PDB entry 4XLN | X-ray diffraction, 4.00 A resolution | chains C and D of the 9 polymer chains in the assembly

# Chain C
Name: DNA-directed RNA polymerase subunit beta
Organism: Thermus aquaticus
Notes: EC 2.7.7.6
Reference sequence: Q9KWU7 (RPOB_THEAQ); residue numbers follow UniProt; this construct covers 1-1119
Amino-acid sequence (1119 residues; row label = number of the first residue in the row):
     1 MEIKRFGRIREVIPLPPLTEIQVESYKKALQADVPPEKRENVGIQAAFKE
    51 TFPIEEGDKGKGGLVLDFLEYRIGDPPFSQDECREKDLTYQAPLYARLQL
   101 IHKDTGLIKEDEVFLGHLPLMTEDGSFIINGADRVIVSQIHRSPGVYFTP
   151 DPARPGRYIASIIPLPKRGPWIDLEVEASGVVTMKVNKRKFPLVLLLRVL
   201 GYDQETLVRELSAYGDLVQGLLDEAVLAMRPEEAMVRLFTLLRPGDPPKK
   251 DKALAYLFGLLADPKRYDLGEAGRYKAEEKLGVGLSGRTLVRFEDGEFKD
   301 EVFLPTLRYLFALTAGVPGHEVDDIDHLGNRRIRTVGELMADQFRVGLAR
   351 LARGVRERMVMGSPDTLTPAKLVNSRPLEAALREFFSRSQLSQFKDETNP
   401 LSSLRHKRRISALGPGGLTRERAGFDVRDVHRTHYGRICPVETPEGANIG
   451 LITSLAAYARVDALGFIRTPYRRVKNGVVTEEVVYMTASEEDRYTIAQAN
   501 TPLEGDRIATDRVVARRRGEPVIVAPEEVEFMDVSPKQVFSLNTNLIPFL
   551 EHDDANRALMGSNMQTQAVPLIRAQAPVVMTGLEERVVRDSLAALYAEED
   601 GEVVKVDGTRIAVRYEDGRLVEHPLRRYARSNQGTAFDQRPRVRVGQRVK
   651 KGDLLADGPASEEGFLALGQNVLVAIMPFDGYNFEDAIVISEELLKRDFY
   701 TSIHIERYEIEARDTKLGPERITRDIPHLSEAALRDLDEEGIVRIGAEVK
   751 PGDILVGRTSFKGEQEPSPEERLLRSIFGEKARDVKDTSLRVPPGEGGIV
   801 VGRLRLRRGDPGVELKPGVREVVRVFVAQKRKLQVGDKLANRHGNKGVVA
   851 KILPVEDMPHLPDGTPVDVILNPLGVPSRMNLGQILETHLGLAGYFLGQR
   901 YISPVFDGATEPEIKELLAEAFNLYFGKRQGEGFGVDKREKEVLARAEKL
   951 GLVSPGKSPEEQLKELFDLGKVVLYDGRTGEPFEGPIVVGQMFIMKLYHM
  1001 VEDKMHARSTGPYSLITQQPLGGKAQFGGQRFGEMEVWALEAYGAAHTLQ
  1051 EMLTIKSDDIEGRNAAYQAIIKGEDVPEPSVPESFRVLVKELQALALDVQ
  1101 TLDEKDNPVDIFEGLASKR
Unresolved in the structure: 1, 57-61, 1119

# Chain D
Name: DNA-directed RNA polymerase subunit beta'
Organism: Thermus aquaticus
Notes: EC 2.7.7.6
Reference sequence: Q9KWU6 (RPOC_THEAQ); residue numbers follow UniProt; this construct covers 1-1524
Amino-acid sequence (1524 residues; each row starts with the number of its first residue):
     1 MKKEVRKVRIALASPEKIRSWSYGEVEKPETINYRTLKPERDGLFDERIF
    51 GPIKDYECACGKYKRQRFEGKVCERCGVEVTRSIVRRYRMGHIELATPAA
   101 HIWFVKDVPSKIGTLLDLSATELEQVLYFNKYIVLDPKGAVLDGVPVEKR
   151 QLLTDEEYRELRYGKQETYPLPAGVDALVKDGEEVVKGQELAPGVVSRMD
   201 GVALYRFPRRVRVDYLRKERAALRIPLSAWVEKEAYRPGEVLAELSEPYL
   251 FRAEESGVVELKDLAEGHLIYLRQEEEVVARYFLPAGMTPLVVEGEIVEV
   301 GQPLAEGKGLLRLPRHMTAKEVEAEEEGDSVHLTLFLEWTEPKDYKVAPH
   351 MNVIVPEGAKVQAGEKIVAAIDPEEEVIAEAEGVVHLHEPASILVVKARV
   401 YPFEDDVEVTTGDRVAPGDVLADGGKVKSEIYGRVEVDLVRNVVRVVESY
   451 DIDARMGAEAIQELLKELDLEKLERELLEEMKHPSRARRAKARKRLEVVR
   501 AFLDSGNRPEWMILEAVPVLPPDLRPMVQVDGGRFATSDLNDLYRRLINR
   551 NNRLKKLLAQGAPEIIIRNEKRMLQEAVDAVIDNGRRGSPVTNPGSERPL
   601 RSLTDILSGKQGRFRQNLLGKRVDYSGRSVIVVGPQLKLHQCGLPKRMAL
   651 ELFKPFLLKKMEEKAFAPNVKAARRMLERQRDIKDEVWDALEEVIHGKVV
   701 LLNRAPTLHRLGIQAFQPVLVEGQSIQLHPLVCEAFNADFDGDQMAVHVP
   751 LSSFAQAEARIQMLSAHNLLSPASGEPLAKPSRDIILGLYYITQVRKEKK
   801 GAGMAFATPEEALAAYERGEVALNAPIVVAGRETSVGRLKFVFANPDEAL
   851 LAVAHGLLDLQDVVTVRYLGRRLETSPGRILFARIVGEAVGDEKVAQELI
   901 QMDVPQEKNSLKDLVYQAFLRLGMEKTARLLDALKYYGFTLSTTSGITIG
   951 IDDAVIPEEKQRYLEEADRKLRQIEQAYEMGFLTDRERYDQVIQLWTETT
  1001 EKVTQAVFKNFEENYPFNPLYVMAQSGARGNPQQIRQLCGMRGLMQKPSG
  1051 ETFEVPVRSSFREGLTVLEYFISSHGARKGGADTALRTADSGYLTRKLVD
  1101 VAHEIVVREADCGTTNYISVPLFQMDEVTRTLRLRKRSDIESGLYGRVLA
  1151 REVEALGRRLEEGRYLSLEDVHFLIKAAEAGEVREVPVRSPLTCQTRYGV
  1201 CQKCYGYDLSMARPVSIGEAVGVVAAESIGEPGTQLTMRTFHTGGVAVGT
  1251 DITQGLPRVIELFEARRPKAKAVISEIDGVVRIEEGEDRLSVFVESEGFS
  1301 KEYKLPKDARLLVKDGDYVEAGQPLTRGAIDPHQLLEAKGPEAVERYLVD
  1351 EIQKVYRAQGVKLHDKHIEIVVRQMLKYVEVTDPGDSRLLEGQVLEKWDV
  1401 EALNERLIAEGKVPVAWKPLLMGVTKSALSTKSWLSAASFQNTTHVLTEA
  1451 AIAGKKDELIGLKENVILGRLIPAGTGSDFVRFTQVVDQRTLKAIEEARK
  1501 EAVEAKEKEAPRRPVRREQPGKGL
Unresolved in the structure: 1, 1239-1252, 1506-1524
Swiss-Prot annotation at these positions:
  - binding site (Zn(2+)): Cys58, Cys60, Cys73, Cys76, Cys1112, Cys1194, Cys1201, Cys1204
  - binding site (Mg(2+)): Asp739, Asp741, Asp743
Reported in the primary citation:
  - binding site for the 48-nt DNA strand: Tyr34

# Chain C / chain D interface
Contacting residue pairs (385; chain C residue first):
  Phe425(C) - Lys1079(D)
  Phe425(C) - Ala1082(D)
  Phe425(C) - Asp1083(D)
  Phe425(C) - Leu1086(D)  hydrophobic
  Arg428(C) - Arg1078(D)  hydrogen bond (backbone-side chain)
  Arg428(C) - Ala1082(D)
  Asp429(C) - Pro1048(D)
  Asp429(C) - His1075(D)
  Asp429(C) - Lys1079(D)
  Val430(C) - Pro1048(D)
  Val430(C) - Ser1074(D)
  Val430(C) - His1075(D)  hydrogen bond (backbone-side chain)
  Val430(C) - Arg1078(D)
  His431(C) - Phe1071(D)
  His431(C) - His1075(D)
  Arg432(C) - Lys1047(D)
  Arg432(C) - Phe1071(D)
  Arg432(C) - His1075(D)
  His434(C) - Phe1071(D)
  Tyr435(C) - Phe1071(D)
  Pro440(C) - Phe1071(D)  hydrophobic
  Pro440(C) - Ser1074(D)
  Pro440(C) - Arg1078(D)
  Val441(C) - Ser1074(D)
  Thr443(C) - Arg1078(D)
  Ile449(C) - Arg1078(D)
  Ile449(C) - Gly1081(D)
  Ile449(C) - Ala1082(D)
  Ile449(C) - Ala1085(D)  hydrophobic
  Gly450(C) - Arg1078(D)
  Gln498(C) - Val1067(D)
  Gln498(C) - Leu1068(D)
  Asn500(C) - Val1067(D)
  Val514(C) - Leu1068(D)  hydrophobic
  Glu520(C) - Phe1053(D)
  Pro521(C) - Phe1053(D)
  Pro521(C) - Leu1068(D)  hydrophobic
  Pro536(C) - Val1067(D)  hydrophobic
  Val539(C) - Val1067(D)  hydrophobic
  Leu550(C) - Tyr1070(D)
  Glu551(C) - Phe1061(D)
  Glu551(C) - Gly1064(D)
  Glu551(C) - Leu1065(D)
  His552(C) - Phe1061(D)  hydrogen bond (side chain-backbone)
  His552(C) - Arg1062(D)  hydrogen bond (side chain-backbone)
  His552(C) - Glu1063(D)
  His552(C) - Gly1064(D)
  Asp553(C) - Phe1061(D)
  Asp553(C) - Tyr1070(D)  hydrogen bond (backbone-side chain)
  Asp554(C) - Arg1042(D)  salt bridge
  Asp554(C) - Phe1061(D)
  Asp554(C) - Tyr1070(D)
  Ala555(C) - Tyr1070(D)
  Ala558(C) - Tyr1070(D)
  Ile676(C) - Ile947(D)
  Ile676(C) - Thr948(D)  hydrogen bond (backbone-side chain)
  Ile676(C) - Ile949(D)
  Met677(C) - Ile947(D)
  Pro678(C) - Asp784(D)
  Pro678(C) - Ser942(D)
  Pro678(C) - Thr943(D)
  Pro678(C) - Ile947(D)
  Phe679(C) - Thr943(D)
  Asp680(C) - Pro635(D)
  Asp680(C) - Thr943(D)  hydrogen bond (backbone-side chain)
  Gly681(C) - Val633(D)
  Gly681(C) - Pro635(D)
  Gly681(C) - Phe939(D)
  Tyr682(C) - Val633(D)
  Tyr682(C) - Pro635(D)  hydrophobic
  Tyr682(C) - Gln636(D)
  Phe684(C) - Val633(D)  hydrophobic
  Phe684(C) - Pro730(D)
  Phe684(C) - Phe740(D)
  Phe684(C) - Ser782(D)
  Phe684(C) - Arg783(D)
  Phe684(C) - Asp784(D)
  Glu685(C) - Asp739(D)
  Glu685(C) - Phe740(D)  hydrogen bond (backbone-backbone)
  Glu685(C) - Arg783(D)  salt bridge
  Asp686(C) - Phe740(D)
  Arg713(C) - Gln529(D)
  Arg713(C) - Gly532(D)
  Arg713(C) - Gly533(D)
  Lys716(C) - Leu37(D)
  Lys716(C) - Gln529(D)  hydrogen bond
  Lys750(C) - Arg681(D)
  Arg758(C) - Asp531(D)  salt bridge
  Gln765(C) - Glu57(D)  hydrogen bond
  Glu766(C) - Arg65(D)  salt bridge
  Pro769(C) - Arg65(D)
  Lys816(C) - Arg534(D)
  Gln834(C) - Gln724(D)
  Val835(C) - Ser725(D)  hydrogen bond (backbone-side chain)
  Gly836(C) - Val630(D)
  Gly836(C) - Val632(D)
  Gly836(C) - Ser725(D)
  Lys838(C) - Asp741(D)  hydrogen bond (side chain-backbone)
  Lys846(C) - Asp741(D)
  Gly847(C) - Phe740(D)
  Gly847(C) - Asp741(D)
  Val848(C) - Val630(D)  hydrophobic
  Val848(C) - Ile631(D)
  Val848(C) - Phe740(D)  hydrophobic
  Val848(C) - Gly742(D)
  Val849(C) - Val632(D)
  Ala850(C) - Val632(D)  hydrophobic
  Ala850(C) - Val633(D)  hydrophobic
  Asn872(C) - Asp784(D)
  Pro873(C) - Ile947(D)
  Pro873(C) - Ile949(D)
  Pro873(C) - Met1023(D)  hydrophobic
  Leu874(C) - Arg783(D)
  Leu874(C) - Asp784(D)
  Leu874(C) - Met1023(D)  hydrophobic
  Leu874(C) - Ala1028(D)  hydrophobic
  Leu874(C) - Arg1029(D)  hydrogen bond (backbone-side chain)
  Val876(C) - Ile949(D)  hydrophobic
  Pro877(C) - Ile949(D)
  Pro877(C) - Leu1020(D)  hydrophobic
  Pro877(C) - Met1023(D)  hydrophobic
  Pro877(C) - Leu1038(D)
  Ser878(C) - Arg1029(D)
  Ser878(C) - Gln1034(D)  hydrogen bond (backbone-side chain)
  Arg879(C) - Arg1029(D)
  Met880(C) - Gln1034(D)
  Met880(C) - Gln1037(D)
  Met880(C) - Leu1038(D)  hydrophobic
  Met880(C) - Phe1061(D)  hydrophobic
  Leu882(C) - Leu1038(D)  hydrophobic
  Leu882(C) - Phe1061(D)
  Leu882(C) - Arg1062(D)
  Ile885(C) - Ile949(D)
  Ile885(C) - Gly950(D)
  Ile885(C) - Ile951(D)
  Leu886(C) - Ile951(D)  hydrophobic
  His889(C) - Gly950(D)
  His889(C) - Ile951(D)  hydrogen bond (side chain-backbone)
  Phe906(C) - Leu1065(D)
  Phe906(C) - Thr1066(D)
  Phe906(C) - Val1067(D)
  Phe906(C) - Tyr1070(D)  hydrophobic
  Glu911(C) - Ile951(D)
  Glu911(C) - Arg1062(D)  salt bridge
  Lys915(C) - Asp952(D)  salt bridge
  Arg946(C) - Tyr791(D)  hydrogen bond
  Arg946(C) - Asp859(D)  salt bridge
  Arg946(C) - Gln861(D)
  Lys949(C) - Arg796(D)
  Lys949(C) - Glu798(D)
  Lys949(C) - Leu823(D)
  Lys949(C) - Asp859(D)  salt bridge
  Lys949(C) - Asp862(D)  salt bridge
  Leu969(C) - Asp952(D)
  Lys971(C) - Asp953(D)  salt bridge
  Arg978(C) - Thr943(D)
  Phe983(C) - Thr943(D)
  Phe983(C) - Thr944(D)
  Glu984(C) - Tyr791(D)
  Glu984(C) - Leu860(D)
  Glu984(C) - Thr944(D)  hydrogen bond (backbone-backbone)
  Gly985(C) - Ser945(D)
  Pro986(C) - Gly946(D)
  Pro986(C) - Thr948(D)
  Ile987(C) - Gly946(D)
  Ile987(C) - Thr948(D)
  Val988(C) - Thr948(D)  hydrogen bond (backbone-side chain)
  Val988(C) - Ile949(D)
  Val988(C) - Gly950(D)
  Val1001(C) - Val630(D)  hydrophobic
  Val1001(C) - Gln724(D)
  Val1001(C) - Ser725(D)
  Glu1002(C) - Gln724(D)
  Lys1004(C) - Gln744(D)
  Met1005(C) - Arg628(D)
  Met1005(C) - Ser629(D)
  Met1005(C) - Met648(D)  hydrophobic
  Met1005(C) - Gln724(D)
  His1006(C) - Gly627(D)
  His1006(C) - Arg628(D)  hydrogen bond (backbone-backbone)
  His1006(C) - Met648(D)
  Ala1007(C) - Ser626(D)
  Ala1007(C) - Gly627(D)
  Ala1007(C) - Met648(D)  hydrophobic
  Ala1007(C) - Glu651(D)
  Arg1008(C) - Asp624(D)  salt bridge
  Arg1008(C) - Tyr625(D)  hydrogen bond (backbone-backbone)
  Arg1008(C) - Ser626(D)  hydrogen bond (backbone-backbone)
  Arg1008(C) - Glu651(D)
  Arg1008(C) - Leu652(D)
  Ser1009(C) - Asp624(D)
  Ser1009(C) - Tyr625(D)  hydrogen bond (backbone-backbone)
  Ser1009(C) - Glu651(D)  hydrogen bond
  Thr1010(C) - Tyr625(D)
  Tyr1013(C) - Asp624(D)  hydrogen bond
  Leu1015(C) - Arg87(D)  hydrogen bond (backbone-side chain)
  Leu1015(C) - Pro526(D)  hydrophobic
  Leu1015(C) - Val528(D)  hydrophobic
  Ile1016(C) - Arg87(D)  hydrogen bond (backbone-side chain)
  Thr1017(C) - Asn617(D)
  Gln1018(C) - Arg87(D)
  Gln1019(C) - Asn617(D)
  Gln1019(C) - Lys621(D)
  Pro1020(C) - Arg622(D)
  Pro1020(C) - Asp624(D)
  Gly1022(C) - Arg622(D)
  Gly1029(C) - Val623(D)
  Gln1030(C) - Arg622(D)
  Gln1030(C) - Val623(D)  hydrogen bond (backbone-backbone)
  Gln1030(C) - Ser626(D)
  Gln1030(C) - Gly627(D)
  Gln1030(C) - Arg628(D)
  Arg1031(C) - Arg615(D)  hydrogen bond (side chain-backbone)
  Arg1031(C) - Gln616(D)  hydrogen bond (side chain-backbone)
  Arg1031(C) - Lys621(D)
  Arg1031(C) - Arg622(D)
  Phe1032(C) - Gly620(D)
  Phe1032(C) - Lys621(D)  hydrogen bond (backbone-backbone)
  Phe1032(C) - Ile713(D)  hydrophobic
  Phe1032(C) - His748(D)
  Glu1034(C) - Arg615(D)  salt bridge
  Glu1034(C) - Leu619(D)
  Glu1034(C) - Arg1096(D)  salt bridge
  Met1035(C) - Thr707(D)
  Met1035(C) - Glu1227(D)
  Glu1036(C) - Asn703(D)
  Glu1036(C) - Thr707(D)  hydrogen bond
  Glu1036(C) - Ile713(D)
  Val1037(C) - Leu619(D)
  Trp1038(C) - Thr1095(D)
  Trp1038(C) - Arg1096(D)
  Trp1038(C) - Val1099(D)
  Trp1038(C) - Val1223(D)
  Trp1038(C) - Glu1227(D)
  Ala1039(C) - Thr707(D)
  Ala1039(C) - Arg710(D)
  Ala1039(C) - Glu1227(D)  hydrogen bond (backbone-side chain)
  Leu1040(C) - Ile713(D)  hydrophobic
  Leu1040(C) - Met763(D)  hydrophobic
  Glu1041(C) - Val1223(D)
  Glu1041(C) - Leu1462(D)
  Glu1041(C) - Ile1472(D)
  Ala1042(C) - Arg710(D)  hydrogen bond (backbone-side chain)
  Ala1042(C) - Glu1219(D)
  Ala1042(C) - Val1224(D)
  Ala1042(C) - Glu1227(D)
  Tyr1043(C) - Arg710(D)  hydrogen bond (side chain-backbone)
  Tyr1043(C) - Leu711(D)
  Tyr1043(C) - Ile713(D)  hydrogen bond (side chain-backbone)
  Tyr1043(C) - Gln714(D)
  Tyr1043(C) - Gln762(D)
  Tyr1043(C) - Met763(D)  hydrophobic
  Tyr1043(C) - Asn768(D)
  Gly1044(C) - Gln762(D)
  Gly1044(C) - Gly1475(D)
  Gly1044(C) - Thr1476(D)  hydrogen bond (backbone-backbone)
  Ala1045(C) - Glu758(D)
  Ala1045(C) - Met763(D)  hydrophobic
  Ala1046(C) - Glu758(D)  hydrogen bond (backbone-side chain)
  Ala1046(C) - Leu1471(D)  hydrophobic
  Ala1046(C) - Ile1472(D)  hydrophobic
  Ala1046(C) - Thr1476(D)
  Ala1046(C) - Gly1477(D)
  His1047(C) - Phe754(D)
  His1047(C) - Glu758(D)  salt bridge
  His1047(C) - Leu1471(D)
  Thr1048(C) - Leu701(D)
  Thr1048(C) - Ala755(D)
  Thr1048(C) - Glu758(D)  hydrogen bond
  Gln1050(C) - Arg1470(D)
  Gln1050(C) - Leu1471(D)
  Glu1051(C) - Pro750(D)
  Glu1051(C) - Leu751(D)  hydrogen bond (side chain-backbone)
  Glu1051(C) - Ser752(D)  hydrogen bond
  Glu1051(C) - Ala755(D)
  Met1052(C) - Val623(D)
  Met1052(C) - His748(D)
  Leu1053(C) - Leu618(D)
  Leu1053(C) - Lys621(D)  hydrogen bond (backbone-side chain)
  Leu1053(C) - Val1466(D)
  Thr1054(C) - Gly1469(D)
  Ile1055(C) - Leu751(D)  hydrophobic
  Lys1056(C) - Val623(D)
  Lys1056(C) - Asp624(D)  hydrogen bond (backbone-backbone)
  Lys1056(C) - Tyr625(D)
  Lys1056(C) - Val749(D)  hydrogen bond (side chain-backbone)
  Lys1056(C) - Leu751(D)
  Ser1057(C) - Lys621(D)
  Ser1057(C) - Arg622(D)  hydrogen bond (side chain-backbone)
  Asp1058(C) - Asn617(D)
  Asp1058(C) - Lys621(D)  salt bridge
  Arg1063(C) - Asp624(D)
  Tyr1067(C) - Pro655(D)  hydrophobic
  Tyr1067(C) - Arg674(D)
  Ile1070(C) - Pro655(D)
  Ile1070(C) - Phe656(D)
  Ile1070(C) - Lys659(D)
  Ile1071(C) - Pro655(D)
  Ile1071(C) - Lys659(D)
  Ile1071(C) - Val670(D)  hydrophobic
  Lys1072(C) - Lys659(D)  hydrogen bond (backbone-side chain)
  Gly1073(C) - Lys659(D)
  Asp1075(C) - Ser752(D)
  Asp1075(C) - Ser753(D)  hydrogen bond (side chain-backbone)
  Val1076(C) - Ser752(D)
  Pro1082(C) - Leu1468(D)
  Pro1082(C) - Gly1469(D)
  Glu1083(C) - Arg87(D)  salt bridge
  Glu1083(C) - Tyr88(D)  hydrogen bond
  Ser1084(C) - Asn617(D)  hydrogen bond (side chain-backbone)
  Ser1084(C) - Leu618(D)
  Ser1084(C) - Lys621(D)
  Phe1085(C) - Ile1467(D)
  Phe1085(C) - Leu1468(D)  hydrophobic
  Arg1086(C) - Tyr88(D)  hydrogen bond
  Val1087(C) - Arg87(D)
  Val1087(C) - Leu524(D)  hydrophobic
  Leu1088(C) - Leu607(D)  hydrophobic
  Leu1088(C) - Arg613(D)
  Leu1088(C) - Phe614(D)  hydrophobic
  Lys1090(C) - Tyr88(D)
  Lys1090(C) - Met90(D)
  Lys1090(C) - Leu520(D)
  Lys1090(C) - Leu524(D)
  Glu1091(C) - Leu520(D)
  Glu1091(C) - Ile606(D)
  Glu1091(C) - Arg613(D)  salt bridge
  Leu1092(C) - Leu607(D)  hydrophobic
  Leu1092(C) - Leu1447(D)  hydrophobic
  Gln1093(C) - Trp21(D)
  Gln1093(C) - Met90(D)
  Gln1093(C) - Pro518(D)
  Ala1094(C) - Pro518(D)
  Ala1094(C) - Leu520(D)  hydrophobic
  Ala1094(C) - Leu603(D)
  Leu1095(C) - His101(D)  hydrogen bond (backbone-side chain)
  Leu1095(C) - Trp103(D)  hydrophobic
  Leu1095(C) - Leu603(D)  hydrophobic
  Leu1095(C) - Thr604(D)
  Leu1095(C) - Leu607(D)  hydrophobic
  Ala1096(C) - Ala13(D)  hydrogen bond (backbone-backbone)
  Ala1096(C) - Ile18(D)  hydrophobic
  Ala1096(C) - Leu514(D)  hydrophobic
  Ala1096(C) - Pro518(D)
  Leu1097(C) - Ala11(D)
  Leu1097(C) - Leu1447(D)  hydrophobic
  Leu1097(C) - Ala1451(D)  hydrophobic
  Asp1098(C) - Arg9(D)
  Asp1098(C) - Ile10(D)
  Asp1098(C) - Ala11(D)  hydrogen bond (backbone-backbone)
  Asp1098(C) - Leu12(D)
  Asp1098(C) - Trp21(D)
  Val1099(C) - Arg9(D)
  Val1099(C) - Ile10(D)  hydrophobic
  Gln1100(C) - Lys7(D)
  Gln1100(C) - Val8(D)
  Gln1100(C) - Arg9(D)  hydrogen bond (backbone-backbone)
  Thr1101(C) - Val5(D)
  Thr1101(C) - Lys7(D)
  Thr1101(C) - Val8(D)
  Leu1102(C) - Val5(D)
  Leu1102(C) - Arg6(D)
  Leu1102(C) - Lys7(D)  hydrogen bond (backbone-backbone)
  Leu1102(C) - Arg9(D)
  Asp1103(C) - Lys3(D)
  Asp1103(C) - Glu4(D)
  Asp1103(C) - Arg6(D)  hydrogen bond (backbone-backbone)
  Asp1103(C) - Lys7(D)
  Glu1104(C) - Lys3(D)  salt bridge
  Glu1104(C) - Lys7(D)
  Asp1106(C) - Lys7(D)  salt bridge
  Asp1106(C) - Lys1456(D)  salt bridge
  Phe1112(C) - Tyr88(D)  hydrophobic
  Leu1115(C) - Tyr23(D)
  Leu1115(C) - Ile84(D)  hydrophobic
  Leu1115(C) - Val85(D)  hydrophobic
  Leu1115(C) - Tyr88(D)  hydrophobic
  Leu1115(C) - Arg89(D)  hydrogen bond (backbone-side chain)
  Ala1116(C) - Tyr23(D)  hydrogen bond (backbone-side chain)
  Ala1116(C) - Tyr88(D)
  Ser1117(C) - Tyr23(D)
  Lys1118(C) - Arg19(D)
  Lys1118(C) - Ser20(D)
  Lys1118(C) - Ser22(D)  hydrogen bond (side chain-backbone)
  Lys1118(C) - Tyr23(D)  hydrogen bond (backbone-side chain)
Also at the interface, not in a pair above, chain C (176 interface residues in all): Arg388, Gly446, Thr453, Gly519, Asn683, Ala687, Pro751, Gly875, Leu950, Gly951, Asp968, Leu1021, Phe1027, Leu1049, Val1109
Also at the interface, not in a pair above, chain D (197 interface residues in all): Lys17, Lys54, Asp523, Tyr544, Ile582, Arg598, Lys654, Leu658, Gly723, Cys733, Ala738, Leu787, Thr940, Tyr1015, Phe1017, Val1055, Ile1072, Ala1220, Trp1434, Ala1474

# Overview
The interface between chain C and chain D involves 176 residues on one side and 197 on the other; the contacts
include 59 hydrogen bonds and 20 salt bridges. Among the polar pairs are Asp554(C)-Arg1042(D),
Glu685(C)-Arg783(D) and Arg758(C)-Asp531(D). The paper reports a binding site for the 48-nt DNA strand at
Tyr34(D).
Here chain C is DNA-directed RNA polymerase subunit beta and chain D is DNA-directed RNA polymerase subunit
beta', both from Thermus aquaticus. Entry 4XLN (Crystal structure of T. aquaticus transcription initiation
complex containing bubble promoter and RNA) was determined by X-ray diffraction together with 4XLP and 4XLQ
from the same study.
